8P7X - chains 3 and i of the 58 polymer chains in the assembly; structure by electron microscopy, 3.03 A resolution.

Chain 3:
Molecule: 23S ribosomal RNA
Organism: Mycoplasmoides pneumoniae M129
Sequence (2907 nucleotides; each row starts with the number of its first residue):
     1 UACAAUAAGU UACUAAGGGC UUAUGGUGGA UGCCUUGGCA CUAAUAGGCG AUGAAGGACG
    61 UGUUAACCUG CGAUAAGCUU CGGGUAGGUG GUAAGAACCU CAGAUCCGGA GAUUUCCGAA
   121 UGGAGCAAUC CGGUAGUUGG AAACAGCUAU CAUUAAUUGA UGAAUAAAUA GUCAAUUAAA
   181 GCAAUACGUG GUGAAGUGAA ACAUCUCAGU AGCCACAGGA AAAGAAAACG AAUGUGAUUC
   241 CGUGUGUAGU GGCGAGCGAA AGCGGAACAG GCCAAACUUA UCAUUAGAUA GGGGUUGUAG
   301 GGCUUGCAAU GUGGACUUGA AAACGAUAGA AGAAGCUGUU GGAAAGCAGC GCGCAAAAGG
   361 GUGAUAGCCC CGUAUUUGAA AUUGUUUUCA UACCUAGCGA GAUCCCUGAG UAGCUCGGAA
   421 AACGUUAUUU UGAGUGAAUC UGCCCAGACC AUUGGGUAAG CCUAAAUACU AAUUAGUGAC
   481 CGAUAGCGAA ACAGUACCGU GAGGGAAAGG UGAAAAGAAC CCAGAGAUGG GAGUGAAAUA
   541 GAUUCUGAAA CCAUAUGCCU ACAACGUGUC AGAGCACAUU AAUGUGUGAU GGCGUGCGUU
   601 UUGAAGUAUG AGCCGGCGAG UUAUGAUAGC AAGCGUUAGU UAACCAGGAG AUGGGGAGCU
   661 GUAGCGAAAG CGAGUUUUAA AAGAGCGUUU GUUUGUUAUU AUAGACCCGA AACGGGUUGA
   721 GCUAGUCAUG AGCAGGUUGA AGGUUGAGUA ACAUCAACUG GAGGACCGAA CCGACUCUCG
   781 UUGAAACGAU AGCGGAUGAC UUGUGAUUAG GGGUGAAAUU CCAAUCGAAA UCCGUGAUAG
   841 CUGGUUCUCG UCGAAAUAGC UUUAAGGCUA GCGUGAGAUC ACAAAUAAGU GGAGGUAAAG
   901 CUACUGAAUG UAUGAUGGCG CCACCUAGGC GUACUGAAUA CAAUUAAACU CUGAAUGCCA
   961 UUUAUUUUAU UCUCGCAGUC AGACAGUGGG GGAUAAGCUU CAUUGUCAAG AGGGGAAGAG
  1021 CCCAGAUCAU UAAAUAAGGU CCCCAAAAUA UACUAAGUGG AAAAGGAUGU GAAAGUGCUA
  1081 AAACAGCAAG GAUGUUGGCU UAGAAGCAGC CAUCGUUUAA AGAGUGCGUA ACAGCUCACU
  1141 UGUCGAGUGU UUUUGCGCCG AAGAUGUAAC GGGGCUAAGU AUAUUACCGA AUUUAUGGAU
  1201 AAGAUUUAUA UCUUGUGGUA GACGAGCGUU GUAUUGGAGU UGAAGUCAAA GCGUGAGCAU
  1261 UGGUGGAUCC AAUACAAGUG AGAAUGCCGG CAUGAGUAAC GCUUGGGAGU GAGAAUCUCC
  1321 CAAACCGAUU GACUAAGGUU UCCUGGACCA GGGUCGUCCU UCCAGGGUUA GUCUGGACCU
  1381 AAGCUGAGGC UGAAAAGCGU AGGCGAUGGA CAACAGGUUA AUAUUCCUGU ACUUACAGUU
  1441 AGACUGAUGG AGUGACAAAG AAGGUUUUCC ACCCCCAUAA UUGGAUUUGG GGAUAAAUCA
  1501 UAAGGUGGUA CAAUAGGCAA AUCCGUUGUG CAUAACAUUG AGUGAUGAUG UCGAGUGAAU
  1561 GAGUGAUCAA GUAGCGAAGG UGGUAUUAAU CAUGCUUUCA AGAAAAGCUU CUAGGGUUAA
  1621 UCUAGCUGUA ACCAGUACCG AGAACGAACA CACGUAGUCA AGGAGAGGAU CCUAAGGUUA
  1681 GCGAGUGAAC UAUAGCCAAG GAACUCUGCA AAUUAACCCC GUAAGUUAGC GAGAAGGGGU
  1741 GCUUAUGUAA AAGUAAGCCG CAGUGAAGAA CGAGGGGGGA CUGUUUAACU AAAACACAAC
  1801 UCUAUGCCAA ACCGUAAGGU GAUGUAUAUG GGGUGACACC UGCCCAGUGC UGGAAGGUUA
  1861 AAGAAGGAGG UUAGCGCAAG CGAAGCUUUU AACUGAAGCC CCAGUGAACG GCGGCCGUAA
  1921 CUAUAACGGU CCUAAGGUAG CGAAAUUCCU AGUCGGGUAA AUUCCGUCCC GCUUGAAUGG
  1981 UGUAACCAUC UCUUGACUGU CUCGGCUAUA GACUCGGUGA AAUCCAGGUA CGGGUGAAGA
  2041 CACCCGUUAG GCGCAACGGG ACGGAAAGAC CCCGUGAAGC UUUACUGUAG CUUAAUAUUG
  2101 AUCAGGACAU UAUCAUGUAG AGAAUAGGUA GGAGCAAUCG AUGCAAGUUC GCUAGGACUU
  2161 GUUGAUGCGA AAGGUGGAAU ACUACCCUUG GUUGUGUGCU GUUCUAAUUG GUAACUGUUA
  2221 UCCAGUUUCA AGACAGUGUU AGGUGGGCAG UUUGACUGGG GCGGUCGCCU CCUAAAAGGU
  2281 AACGGAGGCG UACAAAGGUA CCUUCAGUAC GGUUGGAAAU CGUAUGUAGA GUGUAAUGGU
  2341 GUAAGGGUGC UUGACUGUGA GACAUACAGG UCGAACAGGU GAGAAAUCAG GUCAUAGUGA
  2401 UCCGGUGGUC CAGUAUGGAA UGGCCAUCGC UCAACGGAUA AAAGCUACUC CGGGGAUAAC
  2461 AGGCUGAUAC UGCCCAAGAG UUCAUAUCGA CGGCAGUGUU UGGCACCUCG AUGUCGACUC
  2521 AUCUCAUCCU CGAGCUGAAG CAGGUUCGAA GGGUUCGGCU GUUCGCCGAU UAAAGAGAUA
  2581 CGUGAGUUGG GUUCAAACCG UCGUGAGACA GGUUGGUCCC UAUCUAUUGU GCCCGUAGGA
  2641 AGAUUGAAGA GUGUUGCUUC UAGUACGAGA GGACCGAAGC GAGGACACCU CUUAUGCUCC
  2701 AGUUGUAGCG CCAGCUGCAC CGCUGGGUAG UAACGUGUCU AUUAGAUAAA CGCUGAAAGC
  2761 AUCUAAGUGU GAAACUAUCU CAAAGAUUAA UCUUCCCAUU UCGCAAGAAA GUAAGAGCCG
  2821 UCAAAGACGA UGACGUUGAU AGGUUACAGG UGUAAGCAUA GUGAUAUGUU GAGCUGAGUA
  2881 AUACUAAUUG CUCGAGGACU UAUUGGA
Disordered / not traced: 1-7, 2901-2907
Modified positions: 1MG (1N-methylguanosine-5'-monophosphate) at position 783; OMG (o2'-methylguanosine-5'-monophosphate) at position 2259; 2MA (2-methyladenosine-5'-monophosphate) at position 2511
Bound ions: Mg2+ site 1: A16, G17; Mg2+ site 2: G196, U2251; Mg2+ site 3 near U197 (its only coordinating residue here); Mg2+ site 4 near A199 (its only coordinating residue here); Mg2+ site 5: A201, C202; Mg2+ site 6 near A222 (its only coordinating residue here); Mg2+ site 7 near A331 (its only coordinating residue here); Mg2+ site 8 near A333 (its only coordinating residue here); Mg2+ site 9: U428, C445; Mg2+ site 10 near G442 (its only coordinating residue here); Mg2+ site 11: G447, A2415; Mg2+ site 12 near A458 (its only coordinating residue here); 131 more Mg2+ sites not listed; 1 more K+ sites not listed
Small-molecule neighbours:
  - chloramphenicol (CLM): G2068, A2069, A2459, C2460, 2MA_2511, U2512, G2513, U2514
  - pentane-1,5-diamine (N2P), molecule 1: C565, C593, G594, C2043, C2044, C2045
  - pentane-1,5-diamine (N2P), molecule 2: G721, C722, U804, G805, A806
  - pentane-1,5-diamine (N2P), molecule 3: 1MG_783, A784, A785, G1301, G1353, C1649
  - 1,4-diaminobutane (PUT), molecule 1: G620, U621, A698, U699, U700
  - 1,4-diaminobutane (PUT), molecule 2: A711, A712, G827, A828, U2449, C2450
  - 1,4-diaminobutane (PUT), molecule 3: U737, U738, G739, G761, A762, G763, A765, G1460, A1461
  - 1,4-diaminobutane (PUT), molecule 4: A1324, C1325, C1672, U1673, A2707, G2708, G2717, C2718
  - 1,4-diaminobutane (PUT), molecule 5: C1348, C1349, A1350, G1351, G1352, G1356, U1357, C1358
  - 1,4-diaminobutane (PUT), molecule 6: C1912, G1937, U1973, U1974, G1975, U2601
  - 1,4-diaminobutane (PUT), molecule 7: A2274, U2280, A2281
  - spermidine (SPD), molecule 1: U500, G1338, U1339, G1646, A1647
  - spermidine (SPD), molecule 2: A518, A519, C520, U528, G530, G531, A542, U543
  - spermidine (SPD), molecule 3: C593, C1044, A1045
  - spermidine (SPD), molecule 4: G594, U595, G1012, G1013, A1017, G1018, C2043
  - spermidine (SPD), molecule 5: G596, C597, G606, U607, U609, G610, A611, C2025, A2061, C2062, G2063, G2064
  - spermidine (SPD), molecule 6: U776, C777, U778, U2588, G2589, U2617, C2618
  - spermidine (SPD), molecule 7: G780, U781, A2585, G2586, U2587, C2620, U2621
  - spermidine (SPD), molecule 8: A865, A981, G982, OMG_2259, A2456, U2457
  - spermidine (SPD), molecule 9: U896, A897, A947, A948, C949, U950, U2273, A2274, A2275
  - spermidine (SPD), molecule 10: G1695, C2699, C2721, C2723, U2724, G2725, G2726
  - spermidine (SPD), molecule 11: U1707, G1708, C1992, U1993, U1994, C2559, U2560
  - spermidine (SPD), molecule 12: G1999, C2001, U2002, G2004, C2518, U2519
  - spermidine (SPD), molecule 13: C2031, G2032, G2033, G2034, A2040, C2041, A2042, C2043, C2044, G2059, G2060
  - spermidine (SPD), molecule 14: U2291, A2292, A2296, G2297, G2333, U2334, G2345, U2392, C2393, G2397
  - spermidine (SPD), molecule 15: C2689, U2693, A2694, U2695, G2696, G2727, U2728, A2729, G2730, U2731
  - spermidine (SPD), molecule 16: U2690, A2729, G2730, A2824, G2878, U2879
  - spermine (SPM), molecule 1: G618, A619, G620, U621, G1278, U1279, G1280
  - spermine (SPM), molecule 2: A724, G725, U801, G815, A816, A817, A818, U820, U1784, U1785
  - spermine (SPM), molecule 3: A1161, A1162, C2525, A2526, G2548, A2549, A2550
From the paper describing this entry:
  - binding site for chloramphenicol: G2068, A2069, A2459, C2460, U2512
  - conformationally variable residues (side-chain flip): A2069
  - K+ coordination: G2068, G2455, C2509, U2512

Chain i:
Molecule: 50S ribosomal protein L13
Organism: Mycoplasmoides pneumoniae M129
UniProtKB: P75178 (RL13_MYCPN); residues 1-146 here = UniProt positions 1-146
Sequence (146 residues; numbered 1 to 146; the number before each row is that of its first residue):
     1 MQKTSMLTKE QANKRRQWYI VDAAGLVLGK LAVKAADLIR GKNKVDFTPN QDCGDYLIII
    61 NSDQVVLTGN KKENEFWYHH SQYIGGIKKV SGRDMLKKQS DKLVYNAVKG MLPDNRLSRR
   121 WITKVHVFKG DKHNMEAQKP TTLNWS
Disordered / not traced: 1-2

Chain 3 / chain i interface:
Contacting residue pairs (97):
  A8(3) - Asn134(i)  sugar contact
  A8(3) - Met135(i)  sugar contact
  A8(3) - Gln138(i)  hydrogen bond to the sugar
  G9(3) - Trp18(i)  sugar contact
  G9(3) - His126(i)  phosphate contact
  G9(3) - Met135(i)  sugar contact
  G9(3) - Gln138(i)  sugar contact
  U10(3) - Arg16(i)  sugar contact
  U10(3) - Tyr56(i)  sugar contact
  C562(3) - Arg119(i)  phosphate contact
  C562(3) - Arg120(i)  hydrogen bond to the sugar
  A563(3) - Arg116(i)  hydrogen bond to the phosphate
  A563(3) - Arg119(i)  salt bridge to the phosphate
  A564(3) - Arg116(i)  salt bridge to the phosphate
  A564(3) - Arg119(i)  salt bridge to the phosphate
  G572(3) - Met6(i)  phosphate contact
  G572(3) - Lys9(i)  sugar contact
  G572(3) - Asn50(i)  sugar contact
  A573(3) - Gln11(i)  sugar contact
  A573(3) - Ala12(i)  sugar contact
  G574(3) - Gln11(i)  phosphate contact
  U583(3) - Lys3(i)  base contact
  A589(3) - Gln51(i)  hydrogen bond to the base
  U590(3) - Asn50(i)  hydrogen bond to the sugar
  U590(3) - Arg116(i)  salt bridge to the phosphate
  U590(3) - Leu117(i)  sugar contact
  G591(3) - Pro49(i)  hydrogen bond to the sugar
  G591(3) - Asn50(i)  sugar contact
  G591(3) - Asn115(i)  hydrogen bond to the phosphate
  G591(3) - Arg116(i)  hydrogen bond to the phosphate
  G591(3) - Leu117(i)  hydrogen bond to the phosphate
  G592(3) - Asn115(i)  hydrogen bond to the phosphate
  U1031(3) - Thr4(i)  sugar contact
  U1031(3) - Met6(i)  base contact
  U1031(3) - Leu7(i)  base contact
  A1032(3) - Thr4(i)  hydrogen bond to the phosphate
  C1041(3) - Val33(i)  base contact
  C1042(3) - Val33(i)  sugar contact
  C1042(3) - Asp37(i)  sugar contact
  C1042(3) - Met111(i)  hydrogen bond to the sugar
  C1043(3) - Arg40(i)  salt bridge to the phosphate
  C1043(3) - Lys42(i)  salt bridge to the phosphate
  C1043(3) - Met111(i)  sugar contact
  C1043(3) - Leu112(i)  sugar contact
  C1043(3) - Pro113(i)  phosphate contact
  C1044(3) - Pro113(i)  phosphate contact
  A1045(3) - Lys42(i)  salt bridge to the phosphate
  G1057(3) - Lys71(i)  hydrogen bond to the base
  G1057(3) - Asn74(i)  hydrogen bond to the phosphate
  G1057(3) - Glu75(i)  base contact
  G1166(3) - His80(i)  salt bridge to the phosphate
  G1166(3) - Gln82(i)  base contact
  G1166(3) - Ile84(i)  phosphate contact
  G1166(3) - Gly85(i)  hydrogen bond to the phosphate
  G1166(3) - Ile87(i)  sugar contact
  U1167(3) - Tyr78(i)  sugar contact
  U1167(3) - Ile87(i)  sugar contact
  G1172(3) - Gly110(i)  base contact
  G1173(3) - Val33(i)  base contact
  G1173(3) - Ala107(i)  hydrogen bond to the sugar
  G1173(3) - Gly110(i)  sugar contact
  G1173(3) - Met111(i)  hydrogen bond to the base
  G1174(3) - Gly29(i)  hydrogen bond to the phosphate
  G1174(3) - Trp77(i)  hydrogen bond to the phosphate
  G1174(3) - Ala107(i)  phosphate contact
  G1174(3) - Met111(i)  sugar contact
  C1175(3) - Val27(i)  phosphate contact
  C1175(3) - Leu28(i)  phosphate contact
  C1175(3) - Gly29(i)  hydrogen bond to the phosphate
  C1175(3) - Lys30(i)  phosphate contact
  C1175(3) - Lys71(i)  salt bridge to the phosphate
  U1176(3) - Val27(i)  phosphate contact
  U1176(3) - Thr68(i)  hydrogen bond to the phosphate
  U1176(3) - Lys71(i)  salt bridge to the phosphate
  A1178(3) - Gly29(i)  hydrogen bond to the base
  A1178(3) - Lys30(i)  hydrogen bond to the base
  A1178(3) - Val33(i)  base contact
  G2046(3) - Asp114(i)  phosphate contact
  U2047(3) - Lys109(i)  salt bridge to the phosphate
  U2048(3) - Gln82(i)  hydrogen bond to the sugar
  U2522(3) - Ile84(i)  sugar contact
  C2523(3) - Ile84(i)  phosphate contact
  A2647(3) - Lys102(i)  sugar contact
  A2648(3) - His79(i)  hydrogen bond to the phosphate
  G2649(3) - His79(i)  salt bridge to the phosphate
  G2649(3) - Ser81(i)  phosphate contact
  G2649(3) - Lys88(i)  phosphate contact
  A2650(3) - Ser81(i)  hydrogen bond to the phosphate
  A2650(3) - Tyr83(i)  sugar contact
  A2650(3) - Gly86(i)  phosphate contact
  A2746(3) - Arg93(i)  hydrogen bond to the sugar
  U2776(3) - Lys88(i)  salt bridge to the phosphate
  U2776(3) - Lys98(i)  sugar contact
  U2787(3) - Arg120(i)  sugar contact
  U2788(3) - Tyr105(i)  base contact
  U2788(3) - Arg120(i)  salt bridge to the phosphate
  U2788(3) - Thr123(i)  phosphate contact
Other interface residues (no listed pair), chain 3 (49 interface residues in all): A571, A1168, C2031, A2049, U2628, U2747
Other interface residues (no listed pair), chain i (62 interface residues in all): Ser5, Leu67, Gly69, Asn106

Summary:
49 residues of chain 3 and 62 residues of chain i are in contact, with 27 hydrogen bonds and 14 salt bridges.
Among the polar pairs are A589(3)-Gln51(i), G1057(3)-Lys71(i) and G1173(3)-Met111(i). The paper reports a
binding site for chloramphenicol at G2068(3), A2069(3) and A2459(3) among others; K+ coordination by G2068(3),
G2455(3) and C2509(3) among others.
Here chain 3 is 23S ribosomal RNA and chain i is 50S ribosomal protein L13, both from Mycoplasmoides
pneumoniae M129. Entry 8P7X (Mycoplasma pneumoniae 70S ribosome in chloramphenicol-treated cells) was
determined by electron microscopy, deposited together with 8P6P, 8P7Y, 8P8B, 8P8V and 8P8W.
